PDB entry 8SNF | X-ray diffraction, 2.30 A resolution | chains A and B of the 3 polymer chains in the assembly

# Chain A (and B)
Protein: metformin hydrolase subunit B
From: Pseudomonas mendocina
Notes: chain B of this document is another copy of the same molecule, construct and numbering; everything in this record applies to it too
Amino-acid sequence (348 residues; row label = number of the first residue in the row):
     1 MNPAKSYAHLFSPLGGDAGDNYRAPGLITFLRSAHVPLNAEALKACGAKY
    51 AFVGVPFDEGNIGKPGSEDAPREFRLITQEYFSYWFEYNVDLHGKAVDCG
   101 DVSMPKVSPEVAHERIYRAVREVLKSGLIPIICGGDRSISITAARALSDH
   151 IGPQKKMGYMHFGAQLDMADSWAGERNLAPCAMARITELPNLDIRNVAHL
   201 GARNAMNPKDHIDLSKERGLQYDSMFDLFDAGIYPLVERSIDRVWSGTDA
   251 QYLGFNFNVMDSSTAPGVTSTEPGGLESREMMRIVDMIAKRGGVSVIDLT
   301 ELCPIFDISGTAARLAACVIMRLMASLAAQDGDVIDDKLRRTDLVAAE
Unresolved in the structure: 1-5, 16-26, 343-348
From the paper describing this entry:
  - conformationally variable residues (order/disorder transition): Gly-16 to Ala-24

# Interface between chain A and chain B
Pairs across the interface (62):
  Leu-10(A) / Pro-208(B)
  Leu-10(A) / Lys-209(B)  hydrogen bond (backbone-backbone)
  Phe-11(A) / Pro-208(B)
  Phe-11(A) / Lys-209(B)
  Phe-11(A) / Asp-210(B)
  Ser-12(A) / Trp-172(B)
  Ser-12(A) / Pro-208(B)
  Ser-12(A) / Asp-210(B)  hydrogen bond
  Ser-12(A) / His-211(B)
  Pro-13(A) / Trp-172(B)
  Pro-13(A) / Ala-173(B)  hydrogen bond (backbone-backbone)
  Leu-14(A) / Ala-173(B)
  Leu-14(A) / Gly-174(B)  hydrogen bond (backbone-backbone)
  Gly-15(A) / Ala-173(B)
  Glu-80(A) / Lys-64(B)  salt bridge
  Glu-80(A) / Met-206(B)
  Tyr-81(A) / Met-206(B)  hydrophobic
  Tyr-81(A) / Glu-272(B)  hydrogen bond
  Phe-82(A) / Trp-172(B)  hydrophobic
  Phe-82(A) / Ala-205(B)
  Phe-82(A) / Met-206(B)
  Tyr-84(A) / Ala-205(B)
  Tyr-84(A) / Asn-207(B)
  Tyr-84(A) / Lys-209(B)
  Trp-85(A) / Asn-204(B)
  Trp-85(A) / Ala-205(B)
  Phe-86(A) / Ala-202(B)
  Phe-86(A) / Arg-203(B)
  Phe-86(A) / Asn-204(B)
  Phe-86(A) / Asn-207(B)
  Phe-86(A) / Ile-212(B)  hydrophobic
  Glu-87(A) / Arg-203(B)
  Glu-87(A) / Asn-204(B)  hydrogen bond (side chain-backbone)
  Glu-87(A) / Phe-226(B)
  Ser-263(A) / Ser-263(B)
  Glu-277(A) / Glu-277(B)
  Ser-278(A) / Asp-261(B)  hydrogen bond
  Ser-278(A) / Gly-274(B)  hydrogen bond (side chain-backbone)
  Arg-279(A) / Phe-229(B)
  Arg-279(A) / Gly-275(B)  hydrogen bond (side chain-backbone)
  Arg-279(A) / Glu-277(B)  salt bridge
  Arg-279(A) / Glu-280(B)  salt bridge
  Met-282(A) / Phe-226(B)  hydrophobic
  Met-282(A) / Gly-274(B)
  Arg-283(A) / Phe-226(B)
  Arg-283(A) / Phe-229(B)
  Arg-283(A) / Asp-230(B)  salt bridge
  Ser-309(A) / Pro-266(B)
  Ser-309(A) / Phe-306(B)  hydrogen bond (side chain-backbone)
  Arg-314(A) / Thr-271(B)
  Arg-314(A) / Pro-273(B)
  Cys-318(A) / Asn-204(B)
  Cys-318(A) / Pro-273(B)  hydrophobic
  Arg-322(A) / Asn-204(B)  hydrogen bond
  Ile-335(A) / Lys-209(B)
  Asp-336(A) / Lys-209(B)  hydrogen bond (backbone-side chain)
  Asp-337(A) / Lys-209(B)  hydrogen bond (backbone-side chain)
  Asp-337(A) / Lys-216(B)  salt bridge
  Leu-339(A) / Lys-209(B)
  Leu-339(A) / Asp-213(B)
  Arg-340(A) / Asp-213(B)  salt bridge
  Arg-341(A) / Ser-171(B)  hydrogen bond (side chain-backbone)
Also at the interface, not in a pair above, chain A (32 interface residues in all): Thr-264, Thr-311, Leu-315
Also at the interface, not in a pair above, chain B (38 interface residues in all): Ala-169, Tyr-222, Ile-233, Ser-262, Leu-276, Asp-307

# In short
32 residues of chain A and 38 residues of chain B are in contact; the contacts include 14 hydrogen bonds and 6
salt bridges. Polar pairs include Glu-80(A)/Lys-64(B), Arg-279(A)/Glu-277(B) and Arg-279(A)/Glu-280(B). The
paper reports conformational variability at Gly-16(A).
Both chains are metformin hydrolase subunit B (Pseudomonas mendocina). Entry 8SNF (Crystal structure of
metformin hydrolase (MfmAB) from Pseudomonas mendocina sp. MET-2 with Ni2+2 bound) was determined by X-ray
diffraction (same publication as 8SNK and 8SP2).
